5JJ1 - chains A and L of the 12 polymer chains in the assembly; structure by X-ray diffraction, 3.30 A resolution.

== Chain A (and L) ==
Protein: Portal protein
From: Enterobacteria phage P22
Notes: chain L of this document is another copy of the same molecule, construct and numbering; everything in this record applies to it too
UniProt: P26744 (PORTL_BPP22); residue numbers follow UniProt; this construct covers 1-602
Sequence (610 residues; numbered 1 to 610; the number before each row is that of its first residue):
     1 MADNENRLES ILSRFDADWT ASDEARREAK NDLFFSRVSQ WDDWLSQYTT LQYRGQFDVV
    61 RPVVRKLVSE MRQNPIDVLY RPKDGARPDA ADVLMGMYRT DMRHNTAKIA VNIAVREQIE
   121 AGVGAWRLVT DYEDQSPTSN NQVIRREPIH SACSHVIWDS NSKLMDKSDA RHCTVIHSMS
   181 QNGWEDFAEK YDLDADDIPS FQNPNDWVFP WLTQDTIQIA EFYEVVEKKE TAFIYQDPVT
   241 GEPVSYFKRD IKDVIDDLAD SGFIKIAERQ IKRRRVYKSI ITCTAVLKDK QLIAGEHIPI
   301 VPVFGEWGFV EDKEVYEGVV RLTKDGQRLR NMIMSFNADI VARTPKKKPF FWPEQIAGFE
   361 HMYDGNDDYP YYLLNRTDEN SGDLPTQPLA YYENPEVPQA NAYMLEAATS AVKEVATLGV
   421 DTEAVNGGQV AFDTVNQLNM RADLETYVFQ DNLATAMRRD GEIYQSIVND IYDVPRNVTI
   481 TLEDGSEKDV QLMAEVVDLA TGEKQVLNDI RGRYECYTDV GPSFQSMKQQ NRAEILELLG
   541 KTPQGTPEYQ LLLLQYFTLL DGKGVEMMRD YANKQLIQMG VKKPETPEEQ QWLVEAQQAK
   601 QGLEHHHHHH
Not modelled in the structure: 1-8, 594-610
Differences from the reference sequence: expression tag (603-610)
Reported in the primary citation:
  - conformationally variable residues (loop rearrangement, order/disorder transition): Val226 to Tyr277, Ala456 to Gln505

== How chain A and chain L interact ==
Residue-residue contacts (98):
  Gln40(A) with Glu317(L), hydrogen bond
  Tyr53(A) with Trp44(L)
  Gln56(A) with Arg321(L); Leu322(L); Lys324(L); Asp325(L), hydrogen bond
  Phe57(A) with Asp325(L)
  Asp58(A) with Arg321(L), salt bridge
  Val59(A) with Leu322(L), hydrophobic; Glu414(L)
  Arg61(A) with Arg321(L)
  Pro62(A) with Glu414(L)
  Lys66(A) with Val420(L)
  Val68(A) with Ala431(L), hydrophobic
  Ser69(A) with Val430(L)
  Arg99(A) with Arg81(L); Tyr517(L), hydrogen bond
  Met102(A) with Thr518(L)
  Arg103(A) with Arg441(L); Val448(L); Arg511(L); Tyr514(L); Thr518(L)
  His104(A) with Met165(L); Asp166(L); Arg441(L), hydrogen bond
  Asn105(A) with Met165(L), hydrogen bond; Gln437(L); Leu438(L); Arg441(L), hydrogen bond; Thr518(L), hydrogen bond
  Ile109(A) with Thr434(L)
  Arg116(A) with Thr434(L)
  Val129(A) with Leu164(L), hydrophobic
  Glu133(A) with Arg249(L); Asp250(L)
  Gln135(A) with Asp166(L)
  Pro137(A) with Asp509(L); Ile510(L)
  Glu147(A) with Lys163(L); Leu164(L)
  His150(A) with Glu306(L); Trp307(L)
  Ser151(A) with Gly308(L); Phe309(L), hydrogen bond (side chain-backbone)
  His177(A) with Asn161(L)
  Gln181(A) with Ala17(L)
  Asn182(A) with Ser160(L), hydrogen bond (side chain-backbone)
  Glu185(A) with Asp169(L)
  Asp186(A) with Asp169(L)
  Glu189(A) with Lys228(L), salt bridge; Lys248(L)
  Lys190(A) with Lys248(L); Asp250(L)
  Tyr191(A) with Tyr246(L); Lys248(L), hydrogen bond (side chain-backbone)
  Asp192(A) with Tyr246(L)
  Trp211(A) with Glu24(L); Glu311(L); Asp312(L)
  Leu212(A) with Asp23(L)
  Thr213(A) with Asp312(L)
  Ile293(A) with Ile251(L), hydrophobic
  Arg330(A) with Ala411(L); Glu414(L), salt bridge
  Lys347(A) with Glu393(L), salt bridge
  Pro349(A) with Tyr392(L), hydrophobic
  Phe350(A) with Tyr392(L)
  Trp352(A) with Tyr392(L)
  Tyr363(A) with Arg343(L)
  Gly365(A) with Ala342(L)
  Tyr369(A) with Pro345(L); Lys348(L), hydrogen bond (backbone-side chain)
  Pro370(A) with Lys348(L); Pro353(L), hydrophobic
  Tyr371(A) with Arg343(L), hydrogen bond; Pro345(L); Lys348(L)
  Tyr372(A) with Phe351(L), hydrophobic
  Arg376(A) with Ser381(L); Leu384(L)
  Leu389(A) with Ala390(L), hydrophobic
  Pro395(A) with Glu396(L)
  Glu423(A) with Val425(L)
  Arg532(A) with Glu534(L), salt bridge
  Tyr549(A) with Glu548(L); Tyr549(L)
  Leu552(A) with Pro543(L), hydrophobic
  Tyr556(A) with Pro543(L), hydrophobic
  Phe557(A) with Leu551(L), hydrophobic
  Asp561(A) with Arg81(L), salt bridge
  Lys563(A) with Arg81(L); Pro82(L)
  Glu566(A) with Asp84(L)
  Tyr571(A) with Gln550(L)
  Asn573(A) with Val581(L)
  Trp592(A) with Met579(L), hydrophobic; Val581(L)
Other interface residues (no listed pair), chain A (86 interface residues in all): Trp41, Thr106, Asn112, Thr130, Thr138, Asn140, Leu292, Val341, Lys346, Pro353, Met362, Asp364, Leu374, Thr377, Leu405, Ala454, Ile535, Leu539, Thr542, Met567, Lys574, Gln591
Other interface residues (no listed pair), chain L (84 interface residues in all): Arg26, Tyr80, Pro88, Ser168, Asp253, Phe336, Ile340, Asn380, Glu406, Ser410, Gln429, Ser526, Leu536, Leu538, Gly580, Lys582

== Overview ==
Chain A and chain L form an interface of 86 and 84 residues respectively; the contacts include 12 hydrogen
bonds and 6 salt bridges. Polar pairs include Asp58(A)-Arg321(L), Glu189(A)-Lys228(L) and Arg330(A)-Glu414(L).
From the paper: conformational variability at Val226(A) and Ala456(A).
Both chains are Portal protein (Enterobacteria phage P22). Entry 5JJ1 (Structure of the Immature Procapsid
Conformation of P22 Portal Protein) was determined by X-ray diffraction, deposited together with 5JJ3.
